Entry 8YJM (X-ray diffraction, 4.15 A resolution (low resolution: residue-level contacts below are approximate; hydrogen-bond / salt-bridge calls are withheld)); this record covers chains C and E of the 7 polymer chains in the assembly.

[Chain C (and E)]
Molecule: Histone H3.1
Organism: Homo sapiens
Notes: chain E of this document is another copy of the same molecule, construct and numbering; everything in this record applies to it too
Reference sequence: P68431 (H31_HUMAN); residues 56-135 here correspond to UniProt positions 57-136 (UniProt number = residue number + 1)
Amino-acid sequence (81 residues; each row starts with the number of its first residue):
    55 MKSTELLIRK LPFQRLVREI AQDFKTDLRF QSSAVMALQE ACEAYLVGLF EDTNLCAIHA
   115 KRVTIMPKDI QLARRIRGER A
Not modelled in the structure: 55, 135 (chain E: 55)
Sequence notes: initiating methionine (55)
Curated features (UniProtKB/Swiss-Prot):
  - modified residue: Lys56 (N6,N6,N6-trimethyllysine), Ser57 (Phosphoserine), Lys64 (N6-(2-hydroxyisobutyryl)lysine), Lys79 (N6,N6,N6-trimethyllysine), Thr80 (Phosphothreonine), Ser86 (Phosphoserine), Thr107 (Phosphothreonine), Lys115 (N6-acetyllysine), Lys122 (N6-(2-hydroxyisobutyryl)lysine)

[Chain C / chain E interface]
Pairs across the interface (22):
  Cys110(C) - His113(E)
  Cys110(C) - Ile130(E)
  His113(C) - Cys110(E)
  His113(C) - Ala114(E)
  His113(C) - Arg116(E)
  His113(C) - Lys122(E)
  His113(C) - Asp123(E)
  His113(C) - Leu126(E)
  Ala114(C) - His113(E)
  Arg116(C) - His113(E)
  Lys122(C) - His113(E)
  Asp123(C) - His113(E)
  Leu126(C) - Leu109(E)
  Leu126(C) - His113(E)
  Ala127(C) - Ile130(E)
  Arg129(C) - Leu109(E)
  Ile130(C) - Asp106(E)
  Ile130(C) - Cys110(E)
  Ile130(C) - Ala127(E)
  Ile130(C) - Ile130(E)
  Ile130(C) - Arg131(E)
  Arg131(C) - Ile130(E)
Other interface residues (no listed pair), chain C (14 interface residues in all): Asp106, Leu109, Ala111
Other interface residues (no listed pair), chain E (13 interface residues in all): Arg129

[Summary]
The interface between chain C and chain E involves 14 residues on one side and 13 on the other.
Chain C and chain E are both Histone H3.1 (Homo sapiens); the structure, Structure of human SPT16 MD-CTD and
MCM2 HBD chaperoning a histone H3-H4 tetramer and a single ..., was determined by X-ray diffraction (same
publication as 8YJF).
